8G5H - chains D and E of the 7 polymer chains in the assembly; structure by electron microscopy, 2.89 A resolution.

== Chain D ==
Protein: Gamma-aminobutyric acid receptor subunit gamma-2
From: Mus musculus
UniProtKB: P22723 (GBRG2_MOUSE); residues -37 to 436 here correspond to UniProt positions 1-474 (UniProt number = residue number + 38)
Sequence (474 residues; each row starts with the number of its first residue; numbers below 1 keep their minus sign (Met-37 is residue -37)):
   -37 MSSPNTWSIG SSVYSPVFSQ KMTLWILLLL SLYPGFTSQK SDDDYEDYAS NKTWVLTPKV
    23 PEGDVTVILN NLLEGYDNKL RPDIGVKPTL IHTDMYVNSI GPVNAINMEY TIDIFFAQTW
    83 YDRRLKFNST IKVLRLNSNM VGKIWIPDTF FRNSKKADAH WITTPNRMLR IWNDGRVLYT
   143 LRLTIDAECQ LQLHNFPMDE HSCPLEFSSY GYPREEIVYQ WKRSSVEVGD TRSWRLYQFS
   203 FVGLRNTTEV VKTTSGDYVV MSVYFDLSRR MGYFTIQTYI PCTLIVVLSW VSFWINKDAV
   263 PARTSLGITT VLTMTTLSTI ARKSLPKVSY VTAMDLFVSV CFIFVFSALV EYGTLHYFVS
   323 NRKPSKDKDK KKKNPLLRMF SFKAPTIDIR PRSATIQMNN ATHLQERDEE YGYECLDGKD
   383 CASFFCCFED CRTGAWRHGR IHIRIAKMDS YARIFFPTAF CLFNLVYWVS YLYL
Unresolved in the structure: -37 to 24, 320-409, 433-436
Disulfides: Cys151-Cys165
Covalent attachments: N-acetylglucosamine (NAG) linked to Asn90, Asn208
Ligand contacts: Zolpidem (R5R): Asp56, Met57, Tyr58, Phe77, Ala79, Thr142, Glu189

== Chain E ==
Protein: Gamma-aminobutyric acid receptor subunit beta-2
From: Mus musculus
UniProtKB: P63137 (GBRB2_MOUSE); residues -23 to 488 here correspond to UniProt positions 1-512 (UniProt number = residue number + 24)
Sequence (512 residues; numbered -23 to 488; the number before each row is that of its first residue; numbers below 1 keep their minus sign (Met-23 is residue -23)):
   -23 MWRVRKRGYF GIWSFPLIIA AVCAQSVNDP SNMSLVKETV DRLLKGYDIR LRPDFGGPPV
    37 AVGMNIDIAS IDMVSEVNMD YTLTMYFQQA WRDKRLSYNV IPLNLTLDNR VADQLWVPDT
    97 YFLNDKKSFV HGVTVKNRMI RLHPDGTVLY GLRITTTAAC MMDLRRYPLD EQNCTLEIES
   157 YGYTTDDIEF YWRGDDNAVT GVTKIELPQF SIVDYKLITK KVVFSTGSYP RLSLSFKLKR
   217 NIGYFILQTY MPSILITILS WVSFWINYDA SAARVALGIT TVLTMTTINT HLRETLPKIP
   277 YVKAIDMYLM GCFVFVFMAL LEYALVNYIF FGRGPQRQKK AAEKAANANN EKMRLDVNKM
   337 FYKDIKQNGT QYRSLWDPTG DLSPTRRTTN YDFSLYTMDP HENILLSTLE IKNEMATSEA
   397 VMGLGDPRST MLAYDASSIQ YRKAGLPRHS FGRNALERHV AQKKSRLRRR ASQLKITIPD
   457 LTDVNAIDRW SRIFFPVVFS FFNIVYWLYY VN
Unresolved in the structure: -23 to 6, 309-458, 488
Disulfides: Cys136-Cys150
Covalent attachments: N-acetylglucosamine (NAG) linked to Asn80; glycan linked to Asn149
Ligand contacts:
  - gamma-amino-butanoic acid (ABU): Tyr97, Glu155, Ser156, Tyr157, Phe200, Thr202, Tyr205
  - allopregnanolone (Y4B): Ala300, Leu301, Tyr304

== How chain D and chain E interact ==
Residue-residue contacts - 81 pairs, chain D then chain E:
  Gly37(D) with Lys13(E), hydrogen bond (backbone-side chain)
  Asp39(D) with Lys13(E)
  Asn40(D) with Asp84(E); Arg86(E)
  Lys41(D) with Val16(E); Leu83(E); Asp84(E), hydrogen bond (backbone-backbone); Val87(E)
  Leu42(D) with Met9(E), hydrophobic; Val12(E), hydrophobic; Lys13(E); Leu83(E), hydrophobic
  Ile46(D) with Met9(E), hydrophobic
  Gly47(D) with Asn8(E)
  Gly104(D) with Arg86(E)
  Asp110(D) with Val111(E)
  Thr111(D) with Val109(E); Thr110(E), hydrogen bond (backbone-side chain)
  Phe112(D) with Tyr62(E); Val109(E); Asn113(E); Arg129(E)
  Phe113(D) with Val109(E), hydrophobic; Thr110(E); Arg129(E), hydrogen bond (backbone-side chain)
  Arg114(D) with Tyr62(E), hydrogen bond; Arg129(E), hydrogen bond (backbone-side chain)
  Ser116(D) with His107(E); Arg129(E), hydrogen bond (backbone-side chain)
  Lys117(D) with His107(E)
  Ala119(D) with Val109(E)
  Asp120(D) with Val109(E)
  Ala121(D) with Val109(E)
  Leu145(D) with Val109(E), hydrophobic; Thr110(E)
  Glu150(D) with Glu182(E)
  Gln152(D) with Glu182(E)
  Tyr172(D) with Tyr62(E), hydrophobic; Arg114(E); Met115(E); Gly127(E); Leu128(E), hydrogen bond (side chain-backbone); Arg129(E), hydrogen bond (side chain-backbone)
  Gly173(D) with Thr82(E), hydrogen bond (backbone-side chain); Met115(E); Arg117(E), hydrogen bond (backbone-side chain)
  Tyr174(D) with Thr82(E); Leu83(E); Asp84(E)
  Pro175(D) with Arg117(E)
  Glu178(D) with Asn80(E); Thr82(E)
  Thr216(D) with Gln64(E), hydrogen bond
  Ser217(D) with Met115(E); Arg117(E), hydrogen bond (backbone-side chain)
  Tyr220(D) with Met115(E); Arg117(E), hydrogen bond
  Val262(D) with Ala249(E), hydrophobic
  Pro263(D) with Ala248(E), hydrophobic
  Thr266(D) with Ala249(E)
  Ile270(D) with Leu253(E), hydrophobic
  Val273(D) with Leu235(E), hydrophobic
  Leu274(D) with Thr256(E); Thr260(E)
  Thr281(D) with His267(E)
  Arg284(D) with Gln224(E)
  Lys289(D) with Pro184(E); Gln185(E); Tyr220(E)
  Val290(D) with Pro184(E); Tyr220(E)
  Ser291(D) with Pro184(E); Asn217(E); Gly219(E); Tyr220(E)
  Val293(D) with Leu223(E), hydrophobic
  Asp297(D) with Leu223(E)
  Phe304(D) with Leu231(E), hydrophobic
  Leu311(D) with Leu235(E), hydrophobic
  His318(D) with Ile242(E); Asn243(E)
Also at the interface, not in a pair above, chain D (53 interface residues in all): Val48, Phe78, Arg86, Ile108, Pro109, Leu143, Phe308, Tyr319
Also at the interface, not in a pair above, chain E (52 interface residues in all): Asn41, Ser46, Leu79, Leu81, Phe105, Thr131, Ile234, Trp241, Ala246, Ala252

== Overview ==
Chain D and chain E form an interface of 53 and 52 residues respectively, with 14 hydrogen bonds. Polar
contacts include Gly37(D)-Lys13(E), Thr111(D)-Thr110(E) and Phe113(D)-Arg129(E). Ligands of chain D: Zolpidem.
Ligands of chain E: gamma-amino-butanoic acid and allopregnanolone.
Here chain D is Gamma-aminobutyric acid receptor subunit gamma-2 and chain E is Gamma-aminobutyric acid
receptor subunit beta-2, both from Mus musculus. Entry 8G5H (Native GABA-A receptor from the mouse brain,
ortho-alpha1-alpha3-beta2-gamma2 subtype, in complex with GABA, Zolpidem, and endogenous ...) was determined
by electron microscopy together with 8FOI, 8G4N, 8G4O, 8G4X, 8G5F and 8G5G from the same study.
